9E1U - chains J and W of the 11 polymer chains in the assembly; structure by electron microscopy, 3.10 A resolution.

# Chain J
Molecule: 152-nt DNA strand
Sequence (152 nucleotides; numbered -75 to 76; the number before each row is that of its first residue; numbers below 1 keep their minus sign (DC-75 is residue -75)):
   -75 CCCTGGAGAATCCCGGTGCCGAGGCCGCTCAATTGGTCGTAGACAGCTCT
   -25 AGCACCGCTTAAACGCACGTACGCGCTGTCCCCCGCGTTTTAACCGCCAA
    25 GGGGATTACTCCCTAGTCTCCAGGCACGTGTCAGATATATACATCCTGTG
    75 CA

# Chain W
Molecule: SWI/SNF-related matrix-associated actin-dependent regulator of chromatin subfamily A member 5
Organism: Homo sapiens
Reference sequence: O60264 (SMCA5_HUMAN); numbering as in UniProt (aligned over 1-1052)
Sequence (1052 residues; each row starts with the number of its first residue):
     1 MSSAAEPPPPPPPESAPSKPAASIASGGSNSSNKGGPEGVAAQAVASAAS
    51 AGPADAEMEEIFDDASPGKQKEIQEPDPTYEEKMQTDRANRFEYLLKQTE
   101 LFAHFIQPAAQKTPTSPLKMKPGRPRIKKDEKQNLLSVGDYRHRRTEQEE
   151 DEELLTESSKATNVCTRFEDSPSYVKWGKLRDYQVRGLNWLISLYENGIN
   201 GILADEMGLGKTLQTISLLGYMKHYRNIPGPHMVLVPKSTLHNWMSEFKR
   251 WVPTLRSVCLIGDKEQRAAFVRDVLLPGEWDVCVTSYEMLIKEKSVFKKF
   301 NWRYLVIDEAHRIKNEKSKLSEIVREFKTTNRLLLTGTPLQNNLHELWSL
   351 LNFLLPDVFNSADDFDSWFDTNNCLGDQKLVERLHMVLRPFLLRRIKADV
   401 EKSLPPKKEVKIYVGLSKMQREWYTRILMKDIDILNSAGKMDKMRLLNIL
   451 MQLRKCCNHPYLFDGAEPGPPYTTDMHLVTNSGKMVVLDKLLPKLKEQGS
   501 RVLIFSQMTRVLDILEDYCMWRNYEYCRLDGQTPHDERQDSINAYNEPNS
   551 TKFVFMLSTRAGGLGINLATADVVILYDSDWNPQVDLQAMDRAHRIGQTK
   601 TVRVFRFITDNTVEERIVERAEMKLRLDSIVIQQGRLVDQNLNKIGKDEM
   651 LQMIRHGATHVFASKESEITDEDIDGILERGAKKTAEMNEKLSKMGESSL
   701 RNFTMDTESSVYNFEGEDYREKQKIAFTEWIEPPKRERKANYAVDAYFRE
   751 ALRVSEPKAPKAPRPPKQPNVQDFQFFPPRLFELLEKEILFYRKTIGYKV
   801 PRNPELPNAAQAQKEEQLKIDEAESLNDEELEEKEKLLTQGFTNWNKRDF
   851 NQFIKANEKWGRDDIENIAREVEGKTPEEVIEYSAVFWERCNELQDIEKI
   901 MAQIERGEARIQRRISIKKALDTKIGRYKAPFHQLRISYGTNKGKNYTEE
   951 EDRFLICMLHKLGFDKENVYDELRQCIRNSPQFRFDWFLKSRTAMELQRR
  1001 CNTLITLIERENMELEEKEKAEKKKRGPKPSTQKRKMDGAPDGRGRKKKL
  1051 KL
Unresolved in the structure: 1-167, 364-376, 431-442, 635-1052
Residues lining bound ligands: ADP (adenosine-5'-diphosphate): Arg181, Tyr183, Met207, Gly208, Leu209, Gly210, Lys211, Thr212, Leu213, Trp251, Ile596
UniProt features mapped onto this chain:
  - motif: Asp308 to His311 (DEAH box)
  - binding site (ATP): Asp205 to Thr212
  - modified residue: Ser2 (N-acetylserine), Ser66 (Phosphoserine), Thr113 (Phosphothreonine), Ser116 (Phosphoserine), Ser137 (Phosphoserine), Ser171 (Phosphoserine), Lys440 (N6-acetyllysine), Ser755 (Phosphoserine), Ser825 (Phosphoserine)
  - cross-link (Glycyl lysine isopeptide (Lys-Gly)): Lys83 (interchain with G-Cter in SUMO2), Lys644 (interchain with G-Cter in SUMO2), Lys647 (interchain with G-Cter in SUMO2), Lys694 (interchain with G-Cter in SUMO2), Lys722 (interchain with G-Cter in SUMO2), Lys735 (interchain with G-Cter in SUMO2), Lys966 (interchain with G-Cter in SUMO2)
Reported in the primary citation:
  - mutagenesis - K455A, R538A: decreased catalytic activity (chromatin remodeling activity)
  - mutagenesis - R620A/K624A: decreased catalytic activity on remodeling

# How chain J and chain W interact
Pairs across the interface (30; chain J residue first):
  DG-24(J) - Leu447(W)  phosphate contact
  DG-24(J) - Asn448(W)  hydrogen bond to the base
  DC-23(J) - Leu447(W)  phosphate contact
  DC-23(J) - Asn448(W)  hydrogen bond to the sugar
  DC-23(J) - Met451(W)  base contact
  DA-22(J) - Met451(W)  sugar contact
  DA-22(J) - Lys455(W)  salt bridge to the phosphate
  DA-22(J) - Met508(W)  sugar contact
  DC-21(J) - Met508(W)  phosphate contact
  DC-21(J) - Thr509(W)  hydrogen bond to the phosphate
  DC-21(J) - Arg510(W)  phosphate contact
  DC-20(J) - Thr509(W)  phosphate contact
  DC-20(J) - Asp530(W)  phosphate contact
  DC-20(J) - Gly531(W)  phosphate contact
  DC-20(J) - Ser558(W)  hydrogen bond to the phosphate
  DC-20(J) - Arg560(W)  phosphate contact
  DG-19(J) - Gly531(W)  phosphate contact
  DG-19(J) - Arg538(W)  salt bridge to the phosphate
  DG-19(J) - Arg560(W)  phosphate contact
  DG-19(J) - Ala561(W)  phosphate contact
  DG-19(J) - Gly562(W)  hydrogen bond to the phosphate
  DC-18(J) - Lys238(W)  phosphate contact
  DC-18(J) - Ser239(W)  phosphate contact
  DC-18(J) - Glu288(W)  sugar contact
  DC-18(J) - His535(W)  salt bridge to the phosphate
  DT-17(J) - Lys238(W)  salt bridge to the phosphate
  DT-17(J) - Met289(W)  sugar contact
  DT-16(J) - Asp263(W)  phosphate contact
  DT-16(J) - Arg267(W)  salt bridge to the phosphate
  DA61(J) - Lys264(W)  salt bridge to the phosphate
Interface residues without a listed pair, chain W (25 interface residues in all): Gly262, Lys292, Gln507

# In short
Chain J and chain W form an interface of 10 and 25 residues respectively; the contacts include 5 hydrogen
bonds and 6 salt bridges. Polar contacts include DG-24(J)-Asn448(W), DC-23(J)-Asn448(W) and
DC-21(J)-Thr509(W). The paper reports that K455A and R538A of chain W reduce catalytic activity (chromatin
remodeling activity); R620A/K624A of chain W reduce catalytic activity on remodeling.
Here chain J is a 152-nt DNA strand and chain W is SWI/SNF-related matrix-associated actin-dependent regulator
of chromatin subfamily A member 5 (Homo sapiens). Entry 9E1U (Snf2h bound nucleosome complex - ClassC1) was
determined by electron microscopy together with 9E1L, 9E1M, 9E1N, 9E1O, 9E1P, 9E1Q and 4 further entries from
the same study.
